6D5H - chains A and B of the 3 polymer chains in the assembly; structure by X-ray diffraction, 1.80 A resolution.

Chain A:
Protein: GTPase HRas
Organism: Homo sapiens
Notes: engineered mutation(s): Y64A
UniProtKB: P01112 (RASH_HUMAN); residue numbers follow UniProt; this construct covers 1-166
Amino-acid sequence (167 residues; row label = number of the first residue in the row; numbering starts at 0):
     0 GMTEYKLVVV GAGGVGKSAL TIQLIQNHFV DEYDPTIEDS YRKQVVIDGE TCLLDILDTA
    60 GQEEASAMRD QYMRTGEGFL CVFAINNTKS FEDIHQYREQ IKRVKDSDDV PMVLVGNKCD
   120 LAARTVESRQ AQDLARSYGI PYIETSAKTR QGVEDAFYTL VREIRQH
Not modelled in the structure: 0
Differences from the reference sequence: expression tag (0); conflict A64 (Tyr in P01112)
Modified positions: C51 (S-hydroxycysteine; CSO)
Bound ions: Mg2+: S17, T35 (together with GMP-PNP)
Small-molecule neighbours: GMP-PNP (GNP; phosphoaminophosphonic acid-guanylate ester): A11, G12, G13, V14, G15, K16, S17, A18, F28, V29, D30, E31, Y32, D33, P34, T35, T58, A59, G60, Q61, N116, K117, D119, L120, S145, A146, K147
Swiss-Prot annotation at these positions:
  - region: H166 (Hypervariable region)
  - motif: Y32 to Y40 (Effector region)
  - binding site (GTP): G13 to A18, V29 to T35, A59, G60, N116 to D119, S145 to K147
  - modified residue: M1 (N-acetylmethionine), T2 (N-acetylthreonine), C118 (S-nitrosocysteine)
  - glycosylation: T35 (Microbial infection: O-linked (Glc) threonine)
  - natural variant: G12 (G12A: In CSTLO; G12C: In CSTLO; G12D: In CSTLO; G12E: In CSTLO; G12S: In CSTLO and CMEMS; G12V: In CSTLO, bladder carcinoma and CMEMS), G13 (G13C: In CSTLO; G13D: In CSTLO; G13R: In SFM), Q22 (Q22K: In CMEMS), E37 (E37EE: In CSTLO), T58 (T58I: In CSTLO), Q61 (Q61K: In NMTC2; Q61L: In melanoma), E63 (E63K: In CMEMS), S89 (S89C: Found in a patient with severe fetal hydrops and pleural effusion; uncertain significance), K117 (K117R: In CSTLO), A146 (A146T: In CSTLO; A146V: In CSTLO)
  - mutagenesis: S17 (S17N: Dominant negative. Prevents PLCE1 EGF-induced recruitment to plasma membrane. No effect on subcellular location of isoform 2), N26 (N26G: Loss of interaction with PLCE1; when associated with V-12), V29 (V29A: No effect on interaction with PLCE1; when associated with V-12), Y32 (Y32F: Loss of interaction and recruitment to plasma membrane of PLCE1; when associated with V-12), P34 (P34G: No effect on interaction with PLCE1; when associated with V-12), T35 (T35S: Loss of interaction with PLCE1; when associated with V-12), E37 (E37G: No effect on interaction with PLCE1; when associated with V-12), D38 (D38N: No effect on interaction with PLCE1; when associated with V-12), S39 (S39C: No effect on interaction with PLCE1; when associated with V-12), A59 (A59T: Loss of GTPase activity and creation of an autophosphorylation site), Q61 (Q61I: Moderately increased transformation of cultured cell lines; Q61R: Promotes interaction with SHOC2 and PP1C; Q61V: Strongly increased transformation of cultured cell lines), A83 (A83T: GTP-binding activity reduced by factor of 30), 4 further mutagenesis entries in UniProt

Chain B:
Protein: Son of sevenless homolog 1
Organism: Homo sapiens
UniProtKB: Q07889 (SOS1_HUMAN); numbering as in UniProt (aligned over 566-1046)
Amino-acid sequence (482 residues; each row starts with the number of its first residue):
   565 GQMRLPSADV YRFAEPDSEE NIIFEENMQP KAGIPIIKAG TVIKLIERLT YHMYADPNFV
   625 RTFLTTYRSF CKPQELLSLI IERFEIPEPE PTEADRIAIE NGDQPLSAEL KRFRKEYIQP
   685 VQLRVLNVCR HWVEHHFYDF ERDAYLLQRM EEFIGTVRGK AMKKWVESIT KIIQRKKIAR
   745 DNGPGHNITF QSSPPTVEWH ISRPGHIETF DLLTLHPIEI ARQLTLLESD LYRAVQPSEL
   805 VGSVWTKEDK EINSPNLLKM IRHTTNLTLW FEKCIVETEN LEERVAVVSR IIEILQVFQE
   865 LNNFNGVLEV VSAMNSSPVY RLDHTFEQIP SRQKKILEEA HELSEDHYKK YLAKLRSINP
   925 PCVPFFGIYL TNILKTEEGN PEVLKRHGKE LINFSKRRKV AEITGEIQQY QNQPYCLRVE
   985 SDIKRFFENL NPMGNSMEKE FTDYLFNKSL EIEPRNPKPL PRFPKKYSYP LKSPGVRPSN
  1045 PR
Not modelled in the structure: 591-596, 744-750
Differences from the reference sequence: expression tag (565)
Small-molecule neighbours: FV7 (6-chloro-4-(2-chlorophenyl)-1-[(4-fluoro-3,5-dimethylphenyl)methyl]-2-(piperazin-1-yl)-1H-benzimidazole): V852, V875, M878, N879, V883, Y884, L886, D887, T889, F890, I893, K898, L901, E902, H905
Reported in the primary citation:
  - conformationally variable residues (side-chain flip): E902

How chain A and chain B interact:
Contacting residue pairs (64; chain A residue first):
  M1(A) - R920(B)
  Q22(A) - T753(B)
  I24(A) - N976(B)
  Q25(A) - I752(B)
  Q25(A) - N976(B)
  N26(A) - N751(B)
  N26(A) - I752(B)
  N26(A) - T753(B)  hydrogen bond (backbone-backbone)
  N26(A) - F754(B)
  N26(A) - P978(B)
  H27(A) - N751(B)  hydrogen bond (side chain-backbone)
  E31(A) - R739(B)
  D33(A) - R694(B)  hydrogen bond (backbone-side chain)
  D33(A) - S732(B)
  D33(A) - I736(B)
  D33(A) - R739(B)  salt bridge
  P34(A) - R694(B)
  P34(A) - W729(B)  hydrogen bond (backbone-side chain)
  P34(A) - S732(B)
  T35(A) - W729(B)  hydrogen bond (backbone-side chain)
  I36(A) - L687(B)
  I36(A) - L690(B)
  I36(A) - N691(B)
  I36(A) - W729(B)
  E37(A) - A619(B)
  E37(A) - P621(B)
  E37(A) - N691(B)  hydrogen bond (backbone-side chain)
  E37(A) - H695(B)
  D38(A) - R694(B)  salt bridge
  D38(A) - H695(B)  salt bridge
  S39(A) - P621(B)
  S39(A) - N622(B)  hydrogen bond
  R41(A) - Q973(B)
  K42(A) - Q973(B)
  Q43(A) - L919(B)  hydrogen bond (side chain-backbone)
  Q43(A) - R920(B)
  Q43(A) - S921(B)
  Q43(A) - I922(B)  hydrogen bond (side chain-backbone)
  Q43(A) - P924(B)
  Q43(A) - Q973(B)  hydrogen bond (backbone-side chain)
  Q43(A) - Y974(B)  hydrogen bond
  V44(A) - N923(B)
  V45(A) - S921(B)
  V45(A) - I922(B)
  V45(A) - N923(B)  hydrogen bond (backbone-side chain)
  T50(A) - R920(B)
  T50(A) - S921(B)  hydrogen bond (side chain-backbone)
  L56(A) - P621(B)  hydrophobic
  Q61(A) - K728(B)  hydrogen bond
  Q61(A) - W729(B)
  E63(A) - A725(B)
  E63(A) - K728(B)  salt bridge
  E63(A) - W729(B)
  A66(A) - K679(B)
  M67(A) - P684(B)  hydrophobic
  M67(A) - L687(B)  hydrophobic
  M67(A) - R688(B)
  Q70(A) - M617(B)
  Q70(A) - Y618(B)
  Q70(A) - A619(B)  hydrogen bond (side chain-backbone)
  Q70(A) - R688(B)
  R149(A) - T753(B)
  R149(A) - Q755(B)  hydrogen bond
  E153(A) - Q755(B)
Also at the interface, not in a pair above, chain A (32 interface residues in all): E62, A64, K147, T148
Also at the interface, not in a pair above, chain B (36 interface residues in all): E698, Q977

Summary:
The interface between chain A and chain B involves 32 residues on one side and 36 on the other, with 16
hydrogen bonds and 4 salt bridges. Polar contacts include D33(A)-R739(B), D38(A)-R694(B) and D38(A)-H695(B).
Ligands of chain A: GMP-PNP. Ligands of chain B: compound FV7. From the paper: conformational variability at
E902(B).
Chain A is GTPase HRas and chain B is Son of sevenless homolog 1, both from Homo sapiens; the structure,
Ras:SOS:Ras in complex with a small molecule activator, was determined by X-ray diffraction (same publication
as 6D55, 6D56, 6D59, 6D5E, 6D5G, 6D5J and 4 further entries).
